Entry 8K21 (electron microscopy, 3.80 A resolution); this record covers chains A and a of the 8 polymer chains in the assembly.

== Chain A (and a) ==
Molecule: HD Cas3-type domain-containing protein
From: Vibrio phage ICP1_2004_A
Notes: chain a of this document is another copy of the same molecule, construct and numbering; everything in this record applies to it too
Reference sequence: F1D5V9 (F1D5V9_9CAUD); numbering as in UniProt (aligned over 1-75)
Chain sequence (75 residues; numbered 1 to 75; the number before each row is that of its first residue):
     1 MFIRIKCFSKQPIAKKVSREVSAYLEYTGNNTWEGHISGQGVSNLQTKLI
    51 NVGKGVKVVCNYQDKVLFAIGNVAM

== How chain A and chain a interact ==
Pairs across the interface - 18 pairs, chain A then chain a:
  Arg4(A) with Arg4(a); Glu34(a), salt bridge
  Lys6(A) with Thr28(a); Gly29(a), hydrogen bond (side chain-backbone); Asn30(a); Thr32(a)
  Cys7(A) with Asn30(a), hydrogen bond (backbone-side chain)
  Phe8(A) with Gly29(a); Asn30(a)
  Thr28(A) with Lys6(a), hydrogen bond
  Gly29(A) with Phe8(a)
  Asn30(A) with Cys7(a), hydrogen bond (side chain-backbone); Phe8(a); Asn30(a); Asn31(a)
  Thr32(A) with Gly29(a); Asn30(a)
  Glu34(A) with Arg4(a), salt bridge
Also at the interface, not in a pair above, chain A (10 interface residues in all): Asn31

== In short ==
Chain A and chain a each contribute 10 residues to their interface, with 4 hydrogen bonds and 2 salt bridges.
Among the polar pairs are Arg4(A)-Glu34(a), Lys6(A)-Gly29(a) and Cys7(A)-Asn30(a).
Both chains are HD Cas3-type domain-containing protein (Vibrio phage ICP1_2004_A). Entry 8K21 (Cas1-Cas2-dsDNA
subregion in ICP1 Csy-DNA-Cas1-2/3 complex) was determined by electron microscopy.
